Entry 3HHW (X-ray diffraction, 2.70 A resolution); this record covers chains K and M of the 10 polymer chains in the assembly.

Chain K (and M):
Name: Nucleoprotein
From: Vesicular stomatitis Indiana virus
Notes: chain M of this document is another copy of the same molecule, construct and numbering; everything in this record applies to it too
UniProtKB: Q77E03 (NCAP_VSIVN); residues 2-422 here = UniProt positions 2-422
Chain sequence (421 residues; row label = number of the first residue in the row):
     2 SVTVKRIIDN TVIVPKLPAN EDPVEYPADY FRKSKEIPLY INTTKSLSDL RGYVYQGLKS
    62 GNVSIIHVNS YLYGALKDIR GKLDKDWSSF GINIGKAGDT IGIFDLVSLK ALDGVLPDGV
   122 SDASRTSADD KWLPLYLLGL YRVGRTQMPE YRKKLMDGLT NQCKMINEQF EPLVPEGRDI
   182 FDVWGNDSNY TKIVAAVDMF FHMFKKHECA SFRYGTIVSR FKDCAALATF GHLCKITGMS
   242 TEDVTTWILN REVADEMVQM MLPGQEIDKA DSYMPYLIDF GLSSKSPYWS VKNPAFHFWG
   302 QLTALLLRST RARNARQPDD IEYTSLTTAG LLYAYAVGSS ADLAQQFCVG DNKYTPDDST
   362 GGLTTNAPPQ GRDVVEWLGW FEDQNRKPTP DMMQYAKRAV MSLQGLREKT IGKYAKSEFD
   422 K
Construct notes: engineered mutation Trp290 (Ser in Q77E03)
Ligand contacts:
  - d(-)-tartaric acid (TAR), molecule 1: Lys83, Gly99, Asp100, Thr101
  - d(-)-tartaric acid (TAR), molecule 2: Asp131, Lys132, Met166, Glu209, Cys210
  - d(-)-tartaric acid (TAR), molecule 3: Lys223, Asp224, Cys225, Ala226, Tyr289, Trp290, Ser291, Val292
  - d(-)-tartaric acid (TAR), molecule 4: Pro264, Gly265, Gln266, Glu267, Ile268, Asp269, Lys270

How chain K and chain M interact:
Pairs across the interface - 15 pairs, chain K then chain M:
  Val3(K) - Val350(M)  hydrophobic
  Thr4(K) - Cys349(M)
  Thr4(K) - Val350(M)
  Val5(K) - Phe348(M)  hydrophobic
  Val5(K) - Cys349(M)
  Lys6(K) - Phe348(M)
  Lys6(K) - Cys349(M)  hydrogen bond (backbone-backbone)
  Arg7(K) - Gln347(M)
  Arg7(K) - Phe348(M)
  Ile8(K) - Gln346(M)
  Ile8(K) - Gln347(M)  hydrogen bond (backbone-backbone)
  Ile8(K) - Phe348(M)
  Ile8(K) - Cys349(M)  hydrophobic
  Ile8(K) - Asn353(M)
  Ile14(K) - Phe348(M)  hydrophobic

Summary:
7 residues of chain K face 6 of chain M across their interface, with 2 hydrogen bonds. Backbone hydrogen bonds
pair Lys6(K)-Cys349(M) and Ile8(K)-Gln347(M). Chain K binds 4 copies of d(-)-tartaric acid.
Chain K and chain M are both Nucleoprotein (Vesicular stomatitis Indiana virus); the structure, Complex of a
vesicular stomatitis virus empty capsid with the nucleocapsid-binding domain of the phosphoprotein, was
determined by X-ray diffraction, deposited together with 3HHZ.
